PDB entry 5DJK | X-ray diffraction, 1.80 A resolution | chain A

# Chain A
Protein: 3'-phosphoadenosine 5'-phosphate phosphatase
Organism: Mycobacterium tuberculosis
Notes: EC 3.1.3.7, 3.1.3.11, 3.1.3.25
Reference sequence: P9WKJ0 (CYSQ_MYCTO); residues 2-267 here = UniProt positions 2-267
Sequence (288 residues; row label = number of the first residue in the row; numbers below 1 keep their minus sign (Met-20 is residue -20)):
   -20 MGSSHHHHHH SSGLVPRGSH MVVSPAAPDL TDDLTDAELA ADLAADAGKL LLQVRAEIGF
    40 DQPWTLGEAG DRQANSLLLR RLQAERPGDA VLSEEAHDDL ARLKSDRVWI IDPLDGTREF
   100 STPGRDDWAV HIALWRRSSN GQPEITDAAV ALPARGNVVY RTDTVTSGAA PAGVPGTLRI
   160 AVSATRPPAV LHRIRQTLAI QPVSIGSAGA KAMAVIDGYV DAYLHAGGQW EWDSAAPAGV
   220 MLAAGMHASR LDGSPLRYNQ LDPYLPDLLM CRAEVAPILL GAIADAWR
Unresolved in the structure: -20 to 11, 117-121
Construct notes: expression tag (-20 to 1)
Ion coordination: Na+ near Ser55 (its only coordinating residue here); Ca2+ site 1: Glu73, Asp91, Leu93 (together with phosphate ion); Ca2+ site 2: Asp91, Asp94, Asp212 (together with phosphate ion)

# Overview
Glu73, Asp91 and Leu93 coordinate Ca2+ site 1. Asp91, Asp94 and Asp212 form the Ca2+ site 2.
Chain A is 3'-phosphoadenosine 5'-phosphate phosphatase (Mycobacterium tuberculosis); the structure, Structure
of M. tuberculosis CysQ, a PAP phosphatase with PO4 and 2Ca bound, was determined by X-ray diffraction,
deposited together with 5DJF, 5DJG, 5DJH, 5DJI and 5DJJ.
